PDB entry 9FS2 | X-ray diffraction, 1.12 A resolution | chain A

== Chain A ==
Protein: Multifunctional protein CAD
Organism: Homo sapiens
Notes: EC 6.3.5.5, 3.5.1.2, 6.3.4.16, 2.1.3.2, 3.5.2.3
UniProtKB: P27708 (PYR1_HUMAN); residues 1460-1821 here = UniProt positions 1460-1821
Amino-acid sequence (362 residues; numbered 1460 to 1821; the number before each row is that of its first residue):
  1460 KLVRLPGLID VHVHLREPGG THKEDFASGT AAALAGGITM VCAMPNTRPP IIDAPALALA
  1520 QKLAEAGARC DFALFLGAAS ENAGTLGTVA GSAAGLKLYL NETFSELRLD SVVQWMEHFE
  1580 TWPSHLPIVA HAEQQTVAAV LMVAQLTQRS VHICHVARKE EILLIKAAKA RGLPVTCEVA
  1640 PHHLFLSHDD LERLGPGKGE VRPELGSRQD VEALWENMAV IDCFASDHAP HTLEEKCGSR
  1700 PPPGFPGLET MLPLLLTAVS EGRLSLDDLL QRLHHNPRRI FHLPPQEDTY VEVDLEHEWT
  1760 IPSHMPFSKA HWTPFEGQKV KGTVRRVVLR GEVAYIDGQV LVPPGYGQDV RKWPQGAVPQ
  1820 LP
Modified / non-standard residues: Lys-1556 (lysine nz-carboxylic acid; KCX)
Construct notes: engineered mutation Ala-1538 (Ser in P27708)
Ion coordination: Zn2+ site 1: His-1471, His-1473, Lys-1556, Asp-1686 (together with N-carbamoyl-L-aspartate); Zn2+ site 2: His-1471, Cys-1613, Glu-1637; Zn2+ site 3: Lys-1556, His-1590, His-1614 (together with N-carbamoyl-L-aspartate); Zn2+ site 4: His-1734, His-1741
Small-molecule neighbours:
  - dihydroorotic acid (DOR; (4S)-2,6-dioxohexahydropyrimidine-4-carboxylic acid): His-1473, Arg-1475, Asn-1505, Lys-1556, Tyr-1558, Thr-1562, Phe-1563, His-1590, His-1614, Val-1660, Arg-1661, Asp-1686, Ala-1688, His-1690, Pro-1702, Gly-1703
  - dihydroorotic acid / N-carbamoyl-L-aspartate: His-1471, His-1473, Arg-1475, Asn-1505, Lys-1556, Tyr-1558, Thr-1562, Phe-1563, His-1590, His-1614, Val-1660, Arg-1661, Asp-1686, Ala-1688, His-1690, Pro-1702, Gly-1703
  - N-carbamoyl-L-aspartate (NCD): His-1471, His-1473, Arg-1475, Asn-1505, Lys-1556, Tyr-1558, Thr-1562, Phe-1563, His-1590, His-1614, Val-1660, Arg-1661, Asp-1686, Ala-1688, His-1690, Pro-1702, Gly-1703
Reported in the primary citation:
  - mutagenesis - S1538A: unchanged catalytic activity
  - mutagenesis - S1538A: unchanged growth
  - mutagenesis - S1538A: unchanged stability
  - disease-associated variants - W1581R, H1687R: abolished catalytic activity
  - disease-associated variants - W1581R (20-fold), H1687R (20-fold): decreased expression
  - mutagenesis - M1601E: abolished growth

== Summary ==
Chain A binds N-carbamoyl-L-aspartate, dihydroorotic acid and dihydroorotic acid / N-carbamoyl-L-aspartate.
The Zn2+ site 1 is built by His-1471, His-1473, Lys-1556 and Asp-1686. His-1471, Cys-1613 and Glu-1637 form
the Zn2+ site 2. The paper reports that W1581R and H1687R abolish catalytic activity; W1581R and H1687R reduce
expression.
Chain A is Multifunctional protein CAD (Homo sapiens); the structure, Mutant S1538A of the dihydroorotase
domain of human CAD protein bound to substrate, was determined by X-ray diffraction together with 9FS1 and
9FS3 from the same study.
